Entry 7XG4 (electron microscopy, 3.70 A resolution); this record covers chains F and K of the 12 polymer chains in the assembly.

[Chain F]
Name: Csf2
From: Pseudomonas aeruginosa
Amino-acid sequence (348 residues; numbered 1 to 348; the number before each row is that of its first residue):
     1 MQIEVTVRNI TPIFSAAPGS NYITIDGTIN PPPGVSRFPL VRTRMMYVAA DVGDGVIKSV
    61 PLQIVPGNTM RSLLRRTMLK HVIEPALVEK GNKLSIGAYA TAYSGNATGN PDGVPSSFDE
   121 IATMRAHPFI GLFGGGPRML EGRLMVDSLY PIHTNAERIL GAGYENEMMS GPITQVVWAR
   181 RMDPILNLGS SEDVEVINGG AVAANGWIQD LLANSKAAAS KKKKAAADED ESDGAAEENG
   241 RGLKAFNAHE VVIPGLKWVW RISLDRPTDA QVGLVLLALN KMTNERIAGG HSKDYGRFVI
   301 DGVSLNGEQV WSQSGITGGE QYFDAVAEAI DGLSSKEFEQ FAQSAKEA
Disordered / not traced: 218-238, 346-348

[Chain K]
Molecule: TS
Sequence (54 nucleotides; numbered 1 to 54; the number before each row is that of its first residue):
     1 CTGCCGCACT TGCTCATCAA GCCTTCCTTC AGGTGTTGCT CCAGAAAGGG TGTT
Disordered / not traced: 1-15, 53-54

[How chain F and chain K interact]
Contacting residue pairs (19):
  Tyr22(F) with DG21(K), phosphate contact
  Ser36(F) with DA20(K), hydrogen bond to the base
  Arg37(F) with DA20(K), sugar contact
  Phe38(F) with DA19(K), base contact; DA20(K), base contact
  Pro39(F) with DA20(K), phosphate contact; DG21(K), phosphate contact
  Gly109(F) with DT28(K), sugar contact
  Asn110(F) with DT28(K), sugar contact
  Pro111(F) with DT28(K), base contact; DT29(K), sugar contact
  Gly113(F) with DT29(K), phosphate contact; DC30(K), sugar contact
  Arg181(F) with DG21(K), base contact
  Arg241(F) with DA20(K), salt bridge to the phosphate; DC22(K), salt bridge to the phosphate
  Lys244(F) with DA19(K), hydrogen bond to the phosphate
  Phe246(F) with DA19(K), base contact
  Asn247(F) with DG21(K), base contact
Interface residues without a listed pair, chain F (19 interface residues in all): Ile25, Asp112, Met139, Leu243, Ala245

[Overview]
The interface between chain F and chain K involves 19 residues on one side and 7 on the other; the contacts
include 2 hydrogen bonds and 2 salt bridges. Polar pairs include Ser36(F)-DA20(K), Lys244(F)-DA19(K) and
Arg241(F)-DA20(K).
Chain F is Csf2 (Pseudomonas aeruginosa) and chain K is TS; the structure, CryoEM structure of type IV-A
CasDinG bound NTS-nicked Csf-crRNA-dsDNA quaternary complex in a second state, was determined by electron
microscopy together with 7XF1, 7XFZ, 7XG0, 7XG1, 7XG2 and 7XG3 from the same study.
